6AVG - chains C and G of the 5 polymer chains in the assembly; structure by X-ray diffraction, 2.60 A resolution.

# Chain C
Protein: T-cell receptor alpha variable 4, TCR alpha chain
From: Homo sapiens
UniProtKB: A0A0B4J268 (A0A0B4J268_HUMAN); residues 4-95 here correspond to UniProt positions 18-109 (UniProt number = residue number + 14)
Chain sequence (202 residues; each row starts with the number of its first residue):
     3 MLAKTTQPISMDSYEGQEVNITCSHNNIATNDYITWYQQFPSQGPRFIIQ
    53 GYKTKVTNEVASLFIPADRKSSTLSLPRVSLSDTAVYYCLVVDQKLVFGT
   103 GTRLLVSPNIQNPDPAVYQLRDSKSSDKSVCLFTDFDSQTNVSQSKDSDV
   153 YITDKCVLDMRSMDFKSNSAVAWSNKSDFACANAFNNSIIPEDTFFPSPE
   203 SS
Disordered / not traced: 3-4, 201-204
Disulfide bonds: Cys25-Cys91, Cys133-Cys183
Sequence notes: initiating methionine (3); conflict Val94 (Gly108 in A0A0B4J268)

# Chain G
Protein: HLA class I histocompatibility antigen, B-7 alpha chain
From: Homo sapiens
UniProtKB: P01889 (1B07_HUMAN); residues -23 to 338 here correspond to UniProt positions 1-362 (UniProt number = residue number + 24)
Chain sequence (362 residues; numbered -23 to 338; the number before each row is that of its first residue; numbers below 1 keep their minus sign (Met-23 is residue -23)):
   -23 MLVMAPRTVLLLLSAALALTETWAGSHSMRYFYTSVSRPGRGEPRFISVG
    27 YVDDTQFVRFDSDAASPREEPRAPWIEQEGPEYWDRNTQIYKAQAQTDRE
    77 SLRNLRGYYNQSEAGSHTLQSMYGCDVGPDGRLLRGHDQYAYDGKDYIAL
   127 NEDLRSWTAADTAAQITQRKWEAAREAEQRRAYLEGECVEWLRRYLENGK
   177 DKLERADPPKTHVTHHPISDHEATLRCWALGFYPAEITLTWQRDGEDQTQ
   227 DTELVETRPAGDRTFQKWAAVVVPSGEEQRYTCHVQHEGLPKPLTLRWEP
   277 SSQSTVPIVGIVAGLAVLAVVVIGAVVAAVMCRRKSSGGKGGSYSQAACS
   327 DSAQGSDVSLTA
Disordered / not traced: -23 to 0, 196-197, 275-338
Disulfide bonds: Cys101-Cys164, Cys203-Cys259
Swiss-Prot annotation at these positions:
  - region: Val-21 to Leu-13 (VL9 epitope), Glu275 to Val285 (Connecting peptide)
  - motif: Ser77 to Gly83 (Bw6 motif)
  - binding site (a peptide antigen): Asn63, Tyr84, Thr143, Lys146, Glu152, Tyr159, Tyr171
  - glycosylation: Asn86 (N-linked (GlcNAc...) asparagine)

# Chain C / chain G interface
Residue-residue contacts (16; chain C residue first):
  Thr32(C) - Glu163(G)
  Thr32(C) - Glu166(G)
  Thr32(C) - Trp167(G)
  Asn33(C) - Arg62(G)
  Asn33(C) - Glu163(G)
  Asn33(C) - Trp167(G)  hydrogen bond
  Tyr35(C) - Ala158(G)  hydrogen bond (side chain-backbone)
  Tyr35(C) - Tyr159(G)
  Tyr35(C) - Glu163(G)  hydrogen bond
  Gln52(C) - Gln155(G)
  Tyr54(C) - Gly162(G)
  Tyr54(C) - Glu163(G)
  Lys55(C) - Glu161(G)  hydrogen bond (side chain-backbone)
  Asp95(C) - Arg62(G)  salt bridge
  Gln96(C) - Gln65(G)
  Gln96(C) - Ile66(G)

# Overview
Chain C and chain G form an interface of 8 and 11 residues respectively; the contacts include 4 hydrogen bonds
and 1 salt bridge. Polar pairs include Asp95(C)-Arg62(G), Asn33(C)-Trp167(G) and Tyr35(C)-Ala158(G). UniProt
lists 7 peptide antigen-binding residues on chain G.
Here chain C is T-cell receptor alpha variable 4, TCR alpha chain and chain G is HLA class I
histocompatibility antigen, B-7 alpha chain, both from Homo sapiens. Entry 6AVG (Crystal structure of the
KFJ37 TCR-NY-ESO-1-HLA-B*07:02 complex) was determined by X-ray diffraction (same publication as 6AT5, 6AT6
and 6AVF).
